PDB entry 9G9K | electron microscopy, 3.34 A resolution | chains E and R of the 12 polymer chains in the assembly

# Chain E
Name: CRISPR system Cms endoribonuclease Csm3
Organism: Enterococcus italicus DSM 15952
Notes: EC 3.1.-.-
UniProt: E6LHV5 (CSM3_ENTI1); numbering as in UniProt (aligned over 1-214)
Sequence (214 residues; each row starts with the number of its first residue):
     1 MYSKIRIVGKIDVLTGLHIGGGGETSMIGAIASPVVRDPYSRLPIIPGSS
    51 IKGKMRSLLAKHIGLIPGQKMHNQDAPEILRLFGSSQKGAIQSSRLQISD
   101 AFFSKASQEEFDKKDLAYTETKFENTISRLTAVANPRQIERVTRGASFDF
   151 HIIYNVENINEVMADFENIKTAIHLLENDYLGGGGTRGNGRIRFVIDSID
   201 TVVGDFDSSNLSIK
Not modelled in the structure: 22-32
Construct notes: engineered mutation Ala32 (Asp in E6LHV5)

# Chain R
Molecule: crRNA
Organism: Enterococcus italicus DSM 15952
Sequence (45 nucleotides; row label = number of the first residue in the row; numbers below 1 keep their minus sign (A-7 is residue -7)):
    -7 ACGAGAACAUGCGCGACAUUCCGAAGAACGCUGAAGCGCUGGGGG
Not modelled in the structure: 23-37

# How chain E and chain R interact
Pairs across the interface (48; chain E residue first):
  His18(E) with A8(R), phosphate contact
  Ile19(E) with A8(R), phosphate contact
  Gly20(E) with G7(R), hydrogen bond to the sugar; A8(R), hydrogen bond to the phosphate
  Pro47(E) with G7(R), phosphate contact
  Ser49(E) with C6(R), phosphate contact; G7(R), hydrogen bond to the phosphate
  Ser50(E) with C6(R), hydrogen bond to the phosphate; G7(R), hydrogen bond to the phosphate
  Lys52(E) with G5(R), salt bridge to the phosphate
  Gly53(E) with C6(R), sugar contact
  Lys54(E) with C6(R), hydrogen bond to the base
  Arg56(E) with C4(R), hydrogen bond to the phosphate; G5(R), salt bridge to the phosphate
  His72(E) with C4(R), sugar contact; G5(R), phosphate contact; C6(R), salt bridge to the phosphate
  Phe83(E) with C4(R), phosphate contact; G5(R), phosphate contact
  Gly84(E) with C4(R), sugar contact
  Ser85(E) with G3(R), hydrogen bond to the sugar; C4(R), sugar contact
  Ser86(E) with G3(R), hydrogen bond to the base; C4(R), sugar contact
  Ser94(E) with C4(R), phosphate contact
  Phe123(E) with C13(R), sugar contact
  Glu124(E) with C13(R), phosphate contact
  Asn125(E) with U11(R), hydrogen bond to the sugar; U12(R), hydrogen bond to the sugar; C13(R), hydrogen bond to the sugar; C14(R), hydrogen bond to the sugar
  Thr126(E) with U11(R), hydrogen bond to the base; U12(R), phosphate contact
  Ile127(E) with U12(R), hydrogen bond to the phosphate; C14(R), sugar contact
  Ala134(E) with C14(R), base contact
  Pro136(E) with C13(R), base contact
  Arg137(E) with U11(R), hydrogen bond to the sugar
  Tyr180(E) with C9(R), hydrogen bond to the phosphate
  Gly182(E) with C6(R), base contact; A8(R), phosphate contact
  Gly183(E) with A8(R), phosphate contact; C9(R), phosphate contact
  Gly184(E) with C9(R), phosphate contact
  Thr186(E) with A10(R), hydrogen bond to the phosphate; U11(R), phosphate contact
  Arg187(E) with A10(R), salt bridge to the phosphate; U11(R), salt bridge to the phosphate
Other interface residues (no listed pair), chain E (34 interface residues in all): Gly21, Ser57, Asn73, Gly185

# In short
34 residues of chain E face 12 of chain R across their interface, with 18 hydrogen bonds and 5 salt bridges.
Among the polar pairs are Lys54(E)-C6(R), Ser86(E)-G3(R) and Thr126(E)-U11(R).
Chain E is CRISPR system Cms endoribonuclease Csm3 and chain R is crRNA, both from Enterococcus italicus DSM
15952; the structure, CryoEM structure of Enterococcus italicus Csm-crRNA-CTR2 complex (4.3) bound to AMPNPP,
was determined by electron microscopy, deposited together with 9G9A, 9G9B, 9G9C, 9G9D, 9G9E, 9G9F and 4
further entries.
